2FKE - chain A; structure by X-ray diffraction, 1.72 A resolution.

[Chain A]
Name: FK506 binding protein
Organism: Homo sapiens
UniProtKB: P62942 (FKB1A_HUMAN); residue numbers follow UniProt; this construct covers 1-107
Sequence (107 residues; each row starts with the number of its first residue):
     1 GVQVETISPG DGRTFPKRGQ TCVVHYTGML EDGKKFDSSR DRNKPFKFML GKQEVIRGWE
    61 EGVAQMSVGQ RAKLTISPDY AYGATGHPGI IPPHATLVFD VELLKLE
Residues lining bound ligands: L-685 (FK5; 8-deethyl-8-[but-3-enyl]-ascomycin): Tyr-26, Phe-36, Asp-37, Arg-42, Phe-46, Glu-54, Val-55, Ile-56, Trp-59, Ala-81, Tyr-82, Thr-85, Gly-86, His-87, Pro-88, Ile-91, Phe-99

[In short]
Chain A binds L-685.
Chain A is FK506 binding protein (Homo sapiens); the structure, Fk-506-binding protein: three-dimensional
structure of the complex with the antagonist L-685,818, was determined by X-ray diffraction (same publication
as 1FKD).
